6GIY - chains C and D of the 9 polymer chains in the assembly; structure by electron microscopy, 4.30 A resolution (low resolution: residue-level contacts below are approximate; hydrogen-bond / salt-bridge calls are withheld).

[Chain C]
Molecule: TssG
From: Escherichia coli
Reference sequence: B7LFT6 (B7LFT6_ECO55); numbering as in UniProt (aligned over 1-366)
Sequence (366 residues; row label = number of the first residue in the row):
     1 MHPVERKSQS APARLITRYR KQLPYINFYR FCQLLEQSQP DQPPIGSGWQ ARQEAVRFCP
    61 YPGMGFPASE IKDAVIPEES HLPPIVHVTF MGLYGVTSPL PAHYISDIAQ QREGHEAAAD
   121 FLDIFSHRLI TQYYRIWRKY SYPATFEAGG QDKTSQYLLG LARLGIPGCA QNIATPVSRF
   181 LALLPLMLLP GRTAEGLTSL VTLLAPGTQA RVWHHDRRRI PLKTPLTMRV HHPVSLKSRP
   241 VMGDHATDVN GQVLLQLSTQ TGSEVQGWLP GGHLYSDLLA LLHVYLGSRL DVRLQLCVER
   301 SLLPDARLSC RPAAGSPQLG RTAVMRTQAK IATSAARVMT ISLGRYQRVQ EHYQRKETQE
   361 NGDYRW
Not modelled in the structure: 1-7, 358-366
What the authors report for this chain:
  - mutagenesis - P240A, L255A: unchanged expression

[Chain D]
Molecule: TssK
From: Escherichia coli
Reference sequence: B7LG64 (B7LG64_ECO55); numbering as in UniProt (aligned over 1-444)
Sequence (444 residues; each row starts with the number of its first residue):
     1 MKIYRPLWED GAFLMPQQFQ QQAAWDVHLA DSVARMGLAH PWGVVAAEFD DSLLPLSRLN
    61 ATRLIVRFPD GTLIDTERAD NLPPVCDLST VSDRSLVDIV LALPLLNANG GNLDNGSESE
   121 RPRRWKSERV NVQELAGHEQ SEVAVLRHNL TLRMAHQENA AWLTCPVTRL VRDAQGQWCR
   181 DPRFIPPLLT LSASPSLMTE LLELLHHLQA RRQRLMSMRR ENNARLADFA VADVSLFWLL
   241 NALNSAEPVL KELLDMPYRH PELLYRELAR LAGSLLTFSL EHNVDAVPAY HHETPENVFP
   301 PLLSLLNRLL EASLPSRVVF IELKQKGVMW EGALHDARLR EGADFWLSVR SSMPGHELQT
   361 KFPQLCKAGS PDDVSEVVNV ALSGVIIRPV THVPAAIPLR LENQYFALDL STDAARAMLD
   421 AGRCTFYTPA SLGDVKLELF AVLR
Not modelled in the structure: 312-444
Construct notes: conflict S194 (Gly in B7LG64), L202 (Ala in B7LG64)
What the authors report for this chain:
  - self-association interface (contacts with another copy of this molecule): M1 to Q18, V130 to V143

[Interface between chain C and chain D]
Pairs across the interface (11; chain C residue first):
  H232(C) - E134(D)
  H232(C) - E139(D)
  H232(C) - Q140(D)
  H232(C) - S141(D)
  K237(C) - P16(D)
  V241(C) - A12(D)
  V241(C) - F13(D)
  V241(C) - L14(D)
  M242(C) - A12(D)
  G243(C) - D10(D)
  G243(C) - G11(D)
Interface residues without a listed pair, chain C (7 interface residues in all): D244, H245
The authors on this interface:
  - interface residues, chain C: T227(C)
  - interface residues, chain D: D10(D), H138(D)

[In short]
7 residues of chain C and 10 residues of chain D are in contact. The paper reports that P240A and L255A of
chain C leave expression unchanged; interface residues T227(C) and D10(D) among others.
Here chain C is TssG and chain D is TssK, both from Escherichia coli. Entry 6GIY (The baseplate complex from
the type VI secretion system) was determined by electron microscopy together with 6GJ1 and 6GJ3 from the same
study.
